3L2L - chain A; structure by X-ray diffraction, 2.11 A resolution.

Chain A:
Protein: Pancreatic alpha-amylase
Organism: Sus scrofa
Notes: EC 3.2.1.1
UniProtKB: P00690 (AMYP_PIG); residues 1-496 here correspond to UniProt positions 16-511 (UniProt number = residue number + 15)
Amino-acid sequence (496 residues; each row starts with the number of its first residue):
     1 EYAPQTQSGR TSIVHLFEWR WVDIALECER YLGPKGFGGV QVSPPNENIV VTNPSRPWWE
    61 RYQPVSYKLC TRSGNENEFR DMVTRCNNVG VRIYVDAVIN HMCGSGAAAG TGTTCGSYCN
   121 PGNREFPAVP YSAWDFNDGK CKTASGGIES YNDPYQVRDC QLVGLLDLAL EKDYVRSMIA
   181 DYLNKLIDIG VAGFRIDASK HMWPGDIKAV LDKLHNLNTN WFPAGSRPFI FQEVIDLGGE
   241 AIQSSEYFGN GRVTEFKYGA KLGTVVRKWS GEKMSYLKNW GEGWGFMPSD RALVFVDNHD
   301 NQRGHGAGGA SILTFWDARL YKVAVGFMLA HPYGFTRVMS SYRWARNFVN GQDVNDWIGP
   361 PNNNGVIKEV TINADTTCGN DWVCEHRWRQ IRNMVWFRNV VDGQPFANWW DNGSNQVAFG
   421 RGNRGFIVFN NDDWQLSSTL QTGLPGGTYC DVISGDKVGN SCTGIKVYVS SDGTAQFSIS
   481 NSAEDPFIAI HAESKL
Modified / non-standard residues: E1 (pyroglutamic acid; PCA)
Disulfide bonds: C28-C86, C70-C115, C141-C160, C378-C384, C450-C462
Metal / ion sites: Ca2+: N100, R158, D167, H201
Ligand contacts: alpha-D-glucopyranose (GLC): K140, Y155, E171, R176, W203, G205, D206
What the authors report for this chain:
  - catalytic residues: D197, E233, D300 (by similarity / conservation)
  - conformationally variable residues (loop rearrangement): R303 to G308
  - binding site for alpha-D-glucopyranose: T52, N53, W59, Q63, H101, S105, G106, S145, I148, Q161, R195, D197, H201, W203, E233, K261, E272, Y276, N279, W284, D300

In short:
Chain A binds alpha-D-glucopyranose. N100, R158, D167 and H201 coordinate Ca2+. From the paper: catalytic
residues D197, E233 and D300; a binding site for alpha-D-glucopyranose at T52, N53 and W59 among others.
Chain A is Pancreatic alpha-amylase (Sus scrofa); the structure, X-ray Crystallographic Analysis of Pig
Pancreatic Alpha-Amylase with Limit Dextrin and Oligosaccharide, was determined by X-ray diffraction,
deposited together with 3L2M.
